PDB entry 5JY9 | X-ray diffraction, 2.16 A resolution | chain A

# Chain A
Name: Putative salicylate synthetase
From: Yersinia enterocolitica serotype O:8 / biotype 1B (strain NCTC 13174 / 8081)
UniProtKB: A1JTF3 (A1JTF3_YERE8); numbering as in UniProt (aligned over 1-434)
Chain sequence (434 residues; numbered 1 to 434; the number before each row is that of its first residue):
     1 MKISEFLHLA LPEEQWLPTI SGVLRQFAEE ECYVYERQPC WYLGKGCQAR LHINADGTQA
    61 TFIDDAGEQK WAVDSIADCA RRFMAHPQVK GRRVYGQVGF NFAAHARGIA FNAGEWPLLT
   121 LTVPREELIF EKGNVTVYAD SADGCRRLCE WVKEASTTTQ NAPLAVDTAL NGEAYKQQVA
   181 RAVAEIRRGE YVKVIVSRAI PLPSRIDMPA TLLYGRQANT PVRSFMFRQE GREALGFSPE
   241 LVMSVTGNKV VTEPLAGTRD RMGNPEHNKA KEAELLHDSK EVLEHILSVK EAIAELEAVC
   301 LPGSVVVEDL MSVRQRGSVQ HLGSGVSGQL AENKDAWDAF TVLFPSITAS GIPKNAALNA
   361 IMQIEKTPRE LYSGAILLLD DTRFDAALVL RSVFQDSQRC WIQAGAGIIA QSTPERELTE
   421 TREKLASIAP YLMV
Disordered / not traced: 1-4, 9-15, 140-161
Metal / ion sites: Fe2+: E420 (together with acetate ion)
From the paper describing this entry:
  - mutagenesis - V192G: decreased catalytic activity on magnesium

# Overview
The paper reports that V192G reduces catalytic activity on magnesium.
Chain A is Putative salicylate synthetase (Yersinia enterocolitica serotype O:8 / biotype 1B (strain NCTC
13174 / 8081)); the structure, An iron-bound structure of the salicylate synthase Irp9, was determined by
X-ray diffraction (same publication as 5JXZ, 5JY4, 5JY8 and 5JZD).
